Entry 5HKK (X-ray diffraction, 3.00 A resolution); this record covers chains B and G of the 8 polymer chains in the assembly.

[Chain B]
Protein: ATP synthase subunit alpha
Organism: Caldalkalibacillus thermarum TA2.A1
Notes: EC 3.6.3.14
UniProt: F5LA74 (F5LA74_9BACI); residues 1-502 here correspond to UniProt positions 4-505 (UniProt number = residue number + 3)
Chain sequence (502 residues; row label = number of the first residue in the row):
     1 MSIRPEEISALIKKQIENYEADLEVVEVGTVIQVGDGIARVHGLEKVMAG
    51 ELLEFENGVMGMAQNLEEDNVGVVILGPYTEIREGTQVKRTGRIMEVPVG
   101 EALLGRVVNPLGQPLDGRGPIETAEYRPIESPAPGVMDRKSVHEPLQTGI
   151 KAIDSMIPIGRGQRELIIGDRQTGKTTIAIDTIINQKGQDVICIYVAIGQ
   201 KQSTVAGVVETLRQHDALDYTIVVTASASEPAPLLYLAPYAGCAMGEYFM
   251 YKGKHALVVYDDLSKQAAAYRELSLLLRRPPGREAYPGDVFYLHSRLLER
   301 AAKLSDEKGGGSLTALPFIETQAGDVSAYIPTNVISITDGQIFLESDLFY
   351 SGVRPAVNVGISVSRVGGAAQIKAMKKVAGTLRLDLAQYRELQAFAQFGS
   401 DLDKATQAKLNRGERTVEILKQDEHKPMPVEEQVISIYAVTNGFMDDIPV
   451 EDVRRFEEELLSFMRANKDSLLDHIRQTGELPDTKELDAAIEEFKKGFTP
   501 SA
Disordered / not traced: 1-26, 502
Metal / ion sites: Mg2+: Thr-176 (together with ADP)
Small-molecule neighbours: ADP (adenosine-5'-diphosphate): Asp-170, Arg-171, Gln-172, Thr-173, Gly-174, Lys-175, Thr-176, Thr-177, Phe-349, Arg-354, Pro-355, Gln-422, Asp-423, Glu-424
Reported in the primary citation:
  - binding site for phosphate ion: Arg-365
  - catalytic residues: Arg-365 (citing earlier work)

[Chain G]
Protein: ATP synthase gamma chain
Organism: Caldalkalibacillus thermarum TA2.A1
UniProt: F5LA73 (F5LA73_9BACI); residues 1-286 here = UniProt positions 1-286
Chain sequence (286 residues; numbered 1 to 286; the number before each row is that of its first residue):
     1 MQGMREIKRRIRSVKNTRQITKAMKMVAAAKLRRAQETAENARPYADKIK
    51 EVISSIAAGTKDFSHPMLEARPVKKTGYMVITSDRGLAGPYNANILRLVS
   101 KTIEERHQSKDEYVIFAVGRKGRDFFKKRGYPVVEEVTGISDTPSLTEIQ
   151 DIAQSAIGMFADETFDKLTIFYNEFVSPIVQRPVEKQLLPLTSEEVLDGP
   201 VSAYEYEPDSESVLEVLLPKYAETLIYSALLDAKASEFGARMTAMGNATD
   251 NATEMLETLTLQFNRARQAAITQEIAEIVAGANALR
Disordered / not traced: 1-2

[How chain B and chain G interact]
Contacting residue pairs - 11 pairs, chain B then chain G:
  Arg-278(B) / Asn-283(G)
  Ala-285(B) / Thr-272(G)
  Asp-325(B) / Leu-261(G)
  Asp-325(B) / Arg-265(G)  salt bridge
  Ser-327(B) / Arg-265(G)  hydrogen bond
  Ala-328(B) / Arg-265(G)
  Gln-397(B) / Ile-179(G)
  Phe-398(B) / Ile-179(G)  hydrophobic
  Phe-398(B) / Val-180(G)  hydrophobic
  Asp-401(B) / Val-180(G)
  Asp-401(B) / Arg-182(G)  salt bridge
Other interface residues (no listed pair), chain B (13 interface residues in all): Pro-281, Glu-284, Gln-322, Ala-323, Phe-395
Other interface residues (no listed pair), chain G (9 interface residues in all): Asn-247, Ala-276

[In short]
Chain B and chain G form an interface of 13 and 9 residues respectively, with 1 hydrogen bond and 2 salt
bridges. Polar contacts include Asp-325(B)/Arg-265(G), Asp-401(B)/Arg-182(G) and Ser-327(B)/Arg-265(G). Bound
to chain B: ADP. The paper reports the catalytic residue Arg-365(B); a binding site for phosphate ion at
Arg-365(B).
Chain B is ATP synthase subunit alpha and chain G is ATP synthase gamma chain, both from Caldalkalibacillus
thermarum TA2.A1; the structure, Caldalaklibacillus thermarum F1-ATPase (wild type), was determined by X-ray
diffraction, deposited together with 5IK2.
